PDB entry 7LW3 | X-ray diffraction, 2.30 A resolution | chains A and B

== Chain A ==
Molecule: 2'-O-methyltransferase
Organism: Severe acute respiratory syndrome coronavirus 2
Notes: EC 2.1.1.-
Reference sequence: P0DTD1 (R1AB_SARS2); residues 1-298 here correspond to UniProt positions 6799-7096 (UniProt number = residue number + 6798)
Sequence (298 residues; numbered 1 to 298; the number before each row is that of its first residue):
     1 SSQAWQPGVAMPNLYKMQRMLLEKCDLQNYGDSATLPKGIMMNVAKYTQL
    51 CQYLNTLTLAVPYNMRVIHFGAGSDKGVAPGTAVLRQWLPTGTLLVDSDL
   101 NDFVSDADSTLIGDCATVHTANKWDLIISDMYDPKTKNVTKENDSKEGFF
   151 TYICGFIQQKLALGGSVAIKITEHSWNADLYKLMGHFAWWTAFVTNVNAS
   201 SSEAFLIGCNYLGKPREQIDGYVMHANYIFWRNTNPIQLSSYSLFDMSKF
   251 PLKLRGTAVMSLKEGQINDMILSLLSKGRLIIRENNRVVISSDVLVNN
Curated features (UniProtKB/Swiss-Prot):
  - active site: Lys46, Asp130, Lys170, Glu203
Bound ions: Mg2+ near Asn198 (its only coordinating residue here)
Residues lining bound ligands:
  - S-adenosylhomocysteine (SAH): Asn43, Tyr47, Gly71, Ala72, Gly73, Ser74, Gly81, Asp99, Leu100, Asn101, Asp114, Cys115, Asp130, Met131, Tyr132
  - YG4 ([(2R,3R,4R,5R)-5-(6-azanyl-7,8-dihydropurin-9-yl)-2-[[[[[(2R,3S,4R,5R)-5-(2-azanyl-7-methyl-6-oxidanylidene-1,8-dihydropurin-9-yl)-3,4-bis(oxidanyl)oxolan-2-yl]methoxy-oxidanyl-phosphoryl]oxy-oxidanyl-phosphoryl]oxy-oxidanyl-phosphoryl]oxymethyl]-4-methoxy-oxolan-3-yl] [(2R,3S,4R,5S)-5-[2,4-bis(oxidanylidene)pyrimidin-1-yl]-3,4-bis(oxidanyl)oxolan-2-yl]methyl hydrogen phosphate): Cys25, Asp26, Leu27, Tyr30, Asn43, Lys46, Asp75, Asp130, Tyr132, Pro134, Lys137, Lys170, Thr172, Glu173, His174, Asn198, Ser201, Ser202, Glu203
From the paper describing this entry:
  - binding site for YG4: Leu27, Tyr30, Lys46, Asp75, Asp130, Tyr132, Pro134, Lys137, Lys170, Thr172, Glu173, His174, Ser201, Ser202, Glu203
  - conformationally variable residues: Lys46, Asn198, Glu203
  - Mg2+ coordination: Asn198
  - mutagenesis - S33R, K46A, N198A: abolished binding to Mg2+
  - mutagenesis - K46A, N198A: abolished catalytic activity
  - mutagenesis - S33N: increased catalytic activity
  - mutagenesis - S33R: decreased catalytic activity on Ca2+
  - catalytic residues: Lys170, Glu203 (citing earlier work)
  - catalytic residues: Lys46

== Chain B ==
Molecule: Non-structural protein 10
Organism: Severe acute respiratory syndrome coronavirus 2
Reference sequence: P0DTD1 (R1AB_SARS2); residues 1-139 here correspond to UniProt positions 4254-4392 (UniProt number = residue number + 4253)
Sequence (139 residues; row label = number of the first residue in the row):
     1 AGNATEVPANSTVLSFCAFAVDAAKAYKDYLASGGQPITNCVKMLCTHTG
    51 TGQAITVTPEANMDQESFGGASCCLYCRCHIDHPNPKGFCDLKGKYVQIP
   101 TTCANDPVGFTLRNTVCTVCGMWKGYGCSCDQLREPMLQ
Not modelled in the structure: 1-17, 133-139
Differences from the reference sequence: conflict Arg113 (Lys4366 in P0DTD1)
Curated features (UniProtKB/Swiss-Prot):
  - binding site (Zn(2+)): Cys74, Cys77, His83, Cys90, Cys117, Cys120, Cys128, Cys130
  - site: Gln139 (Cleavage)
Bound ions: Zn2+ site 1: Cys74, Cys77, His83, Cys90; Zn2+ site 2: Cys117, Cys120, Cys128, Cys130

== Interface between chain A and chain B ==
Pairs across the interface (12):
  Gly39(A) - Lys43(B)
  Met41(A) - Cys41(B)
  Ala83(A) - Met44(B)
  Ala83(A) - Tyr96(B)  hydrogen bond (backbone-side chain)
  Arg86(A) - Gly94(B)
  Arg86(A) - Tyr96(B)
  Gln87(A) - Met44(B)
  Gln87(A) - Leu45(B)
  Gln87(A) - Tyr96(B)
  Ser105(A) - Lys93(B)  hydrogen bond (backbone-side chain)
  Asp106(A) - Ala71(B)  hydrogen bond (side chain-backbone)
  Asp106(A) - Gly94(B)  hydrogen bond (side chain-backbone)
Also at the interface, not in a pair above, chain A (17 interface residues in all): Ile40, Val44, Thr48, Lys76, Val78, Val84, Ala107, Leu244, Met247, Ser248
Also at the interface, not in a pair above, chain B (14 interface residues in all): Asn40, Val42, Thr47, Pro59, Gly70, Lys95

== Overview ==
Chain A and chain B form an interface of 17 and 14 residues respectively, with 4 hydrogen bonds. Polar
contacts include Ala83(A)-Tyr96(B), Ser105(A)-Lys93(B) and Asp106(A)-Ala71(B). Ligands of chain A:
S-adenosylhomocysteine and compound YG4. From the paper: catalytic residues Lys170(A), Glu203(A) and Lys46(A);
S33R, K46A and N198A of chain A abolish binding to Mg2+.
Here chain A is 2'-O-methyltransferase and chain B is Non-structural protein 10, both from Severe acute
respiratory syndrome coronavirus 2. Entry 7LW3 (Structure of SARS-CoV-2 nsp16/nsp10 complex in presence of
Cap-1 analog (m7GpppAmU) and SAH) was determined by X-ray diffraction together with 7LW4 from the same study.
